PDB entry 3J7M | electron microscopy, 3.80 A resolution | chains A and B of the 3 polymer chains in the assembly

== Chain A (and B) ==
Molecule: Capsid protein
From: Brome mosaic virus
Notes: chain B of this document is another copy of the same molecule, construct and numbering; everything in this record applies to it too
UniProtKB: P03602 (CAPSD_BMV); numbering as in UniProt (aligned over 1-189)
Amino-acid sequence (189 residues; numbered 1 to 189; the number before each row is that of its first residue):
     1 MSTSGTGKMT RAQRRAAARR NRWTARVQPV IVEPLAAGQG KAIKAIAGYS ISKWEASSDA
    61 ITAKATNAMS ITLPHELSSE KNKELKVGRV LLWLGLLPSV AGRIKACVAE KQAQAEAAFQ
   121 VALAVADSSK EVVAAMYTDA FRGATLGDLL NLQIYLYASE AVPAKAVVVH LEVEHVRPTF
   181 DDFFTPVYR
Unresolved in the structure: 1-40 (chain B: 1-24)

== How chain A and chain B interact ==
Contacting residue pairs (10):
  Glu-110(A) / Glu-80(B)
  Leu-123(A) / Thr-185(B)
  Leu-123(A) / Val-187(B)
  Ala-124(A) / Val-187(B)  hydrophobic
  Thr-138(A) / Pro-186(B)
  Asp-139(A) / Lys-81(B)  salt bridge
  Asp-139(A) / Phe-180(B)
  Ala-140(A) / Lys-81(B)
  Arg-142(A) / Phe-180(B)
  Asp-148(A) / Glu-80(B)
Interface residues without a listed pair, chain A (12 interface residues in all): Phe-141, Ala-144, Thr-145, Leu-152
Interface residues without a listed pair, chain B (8 interface residues in all): Glu-84, Asp-182

== Summary ==
Chain A and chain B form an interface of 12 and 8 residues respectively; the contacts include 1 salt bridge.
Its one salt-bridged contact is Asp-139(A)/Lys-81(B).
Both chains are Capsid protein (Brome mosaic virus). Entry 3J7M (Virus model of brome mosaic virus (first half
data set)) was determined by electron microscopy, deposited together with 3J7L and 3J7N.
